5W66 - chains O and Q of the 20 polymer chains in the assembly; structure by electron microscopy, 3.90 A resolution.

Chain O:
Molecule: RNA polymerase I-specific transcription initiation factor RRN6
Source organism: Saccharomyces cerevisiae (strain ATCC 204508 / S288c)
UniProt: P32786 (RRN6_YEAST); the author numbering skips numbers that UniProt does not, so the offset changes along the chain: -115 to 28 = UniProt 1-144; 41-67 = UniProt 145-171; 172-894 = UniProt 172-894
Chain sequence (894 residues; each row starts with the number of its first residue; note: 116 numbers in that range are skipped by the numbering (no residue carries them; nothing is unmodelled there); numbers below 1 keep their minus sign (Met-115 is residue -115); X marks 53 residues of unknown identity (built as UNK)):
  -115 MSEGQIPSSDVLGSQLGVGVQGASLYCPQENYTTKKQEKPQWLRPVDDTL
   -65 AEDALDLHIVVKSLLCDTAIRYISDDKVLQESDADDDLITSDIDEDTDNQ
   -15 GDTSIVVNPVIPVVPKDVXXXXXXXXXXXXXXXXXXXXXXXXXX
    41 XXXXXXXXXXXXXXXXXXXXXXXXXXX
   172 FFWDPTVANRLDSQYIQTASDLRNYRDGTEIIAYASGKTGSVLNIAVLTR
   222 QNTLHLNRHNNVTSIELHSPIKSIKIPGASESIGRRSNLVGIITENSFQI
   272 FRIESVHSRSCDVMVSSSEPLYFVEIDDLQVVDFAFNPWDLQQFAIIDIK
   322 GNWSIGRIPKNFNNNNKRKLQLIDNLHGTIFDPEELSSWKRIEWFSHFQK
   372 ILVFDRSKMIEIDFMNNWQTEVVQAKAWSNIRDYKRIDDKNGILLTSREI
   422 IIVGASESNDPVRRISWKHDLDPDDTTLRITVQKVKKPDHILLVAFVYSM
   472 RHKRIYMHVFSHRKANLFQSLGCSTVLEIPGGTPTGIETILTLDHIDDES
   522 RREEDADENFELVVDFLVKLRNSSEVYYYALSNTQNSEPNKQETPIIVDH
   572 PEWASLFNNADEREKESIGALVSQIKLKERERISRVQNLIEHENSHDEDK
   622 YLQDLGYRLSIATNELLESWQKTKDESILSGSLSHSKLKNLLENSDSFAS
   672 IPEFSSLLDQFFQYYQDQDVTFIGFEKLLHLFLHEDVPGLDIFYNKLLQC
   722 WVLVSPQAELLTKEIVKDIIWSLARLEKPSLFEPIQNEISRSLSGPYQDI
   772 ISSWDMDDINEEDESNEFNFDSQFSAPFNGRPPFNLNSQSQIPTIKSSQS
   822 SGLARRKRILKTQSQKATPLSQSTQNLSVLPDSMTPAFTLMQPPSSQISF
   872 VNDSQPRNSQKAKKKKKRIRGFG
Not modelled in the structure: -115 to 2, 515-528, 559-566, 781-894

Chain Q:
Molecule: RNA polymerase I-specific transcription initiation factor RRN11
Source organism: Saccharomyces cerevisiae (strain ATCC 204508 / S288c)
UniProt: Q04712 (RRN11_YEAST); numbering as in UniProt (aligned over 1-507)
Chain sequence (507 residues; numbered 1 to 507; the number before each row is that of its first residue):
     1 MFEVPITLTNRKFAQRRKLKYQYINYISRRFDRISKKSTTTDSLPTPENS
    51 AAENNDEEEGQNSEAGTYRRSVLQQKKRRRERHWRSVVGEIYSTTESETD
   101 SQEEETEEGGEHDTGIDKEDSDEERKFWKKYEKPEKSFEIWRTVSSQNKQ
   151 PINKQKMTYHNFKKIEKIPLRKMEIPLLHCTKENKLYFQSISRGLEPLKT
   201 STSEVRNYRTRHIVTLTDLLHLNVSRHNWSLAYKIFATLIRIPGVQIKSL
   251 WGIGVEILDNLSNSSSGLDFLQWMCQIYSSKSRFVQNINYRSIVPPFQTG
   301 SRTHTAKFAITYLWSSLINCQKSMEPSSNIIDKPFDTENDLLQELIDKIS
   351 EWVLTPPFMEDAEVWFIYASCHLLKADTLSRQFVNDNKNNDLIGLDRDIK
   401 INQVIKHIHYVRTFLKICLDKGGFAVPSRLIENQLKSFESRLYGEAQDIQ
   451 ERDVANVYDSIDNSSVENSFGDVYETNAEFLDTQLMDLSPEDNGLDEMHY
   501 SDEDSSE
Not modelled in the structure: 37-120, 327-336, 444-507

How chain O and chain Q interact:
Pairs across the interface (118):
  Phe173(O) with Leu198(Q)
  Trp174(O) with Glu196(Q); Pro197(Q); Leu198(Q), hydrogen bond (backbone-backbone); Lys199(Q)
  Asp175(O) with Ser190(Q), hydrogen bond; Leu195(Q); Glu196(Q); Pro197(Q); Leu198(Q)
  Pro176(O) with Leu195(Q); Glu196(Q); Pro197(Q); Leu198(Q)
  Asp298(O) with Met157(Q); Thr158(Q), hydrogen bond (side chain-backbone); Tyr159(Q), hydrogen bond (side chain-backbone)
  Asp299(O) with Tyr159(Q)
  Gly322(O) with Gln155(Q); Met157(Q)
  Asn323(O) with Gln155(Q); Met157(Q), hydrogen bond (side chain-backbone)
  Asp345(O) with Ile152(Q)
  Asn346(O) with Lys154(Q); Gln155(Q), hydrogen bond (side chain-backbone)
  Leu347(O) with Pro151(Q); Ile152(Q), hydrogen bond (backbone-backbone); Asn153(Q); Lys154(Q); Gln155(Q)
  His348(O) with Asn153(Q), hydrogen bond (backbone-side chain); Gln155(Q)
  Thr350(O) with Lys156(Q); Met157(Q)
  Ile351(O) with Phe31(Q); Met157(Q), hydrogen bond (backbone-side chain); Phe162(Q), hydrophobic
  Phe352(O) with Phe31(Q), hydrophobic
  Asp353(O) with Ile24(Q); Ile27(Q); Ser28(Q), hydrogen bond (backbone-backbone); Arg29(Q), hydrogen bond (side chain-backbone); Phe31(Q); Asp32(Q), hydrogen bond (side chain-backbone); Lys130(Q), salt bridge
  Pro354(O) with Ile24(Q); Ser28(Q); Phe31(Q); Tyr131(Q), hydrogen bond (backbone-side chain)
  Glu355(O) with Ile24(Q); Tyr131(Q)
  Glu356(O) with Ile24(Q)
  Leu357(O) with Lys20(Q); Ile24(Q); Ile191(Q), hydrophobic
  Ser358(O) with Gly194(Q), hydrogen bond (side chain-backbone); Leu195(Q), hydrogen bond (side chain-backbone)
  Ser359(O) with Gly194(Q)
  Trp360(O) with Glu196(Q)
  Arg377(O) with Lys20(Q); Glu196(Q)
  Glu382(O) with Val144(Q)
  Asn388(O) with Asn148(Q), hydrogen bond (backbone-side chain); Gln150(Q); Ile152(Q)
  Trp389(O) with Ser146(Q); Gln147(Q); Asn148(Q); Lys149(Q); Gln150(Q), hydrogen bond (backbone-side chain)
  Gln390(O) with Asn148(Q); Lys149(Q); Gln150(Q); Pro151(Q)
  Val393(O) with Val144(Q), hydrophobic
  Val394(O) with Glu139(Q); Ile140(Q), hydrogen bond (backbone-backbone); Trp141(Q)
  Gln395(O) with Ile140(Q)
  Ala396(O) with Ile140(Q), hydrophobic
  Lys397(O) with Tyr131(Q)
  Ala398(O) with Trp128(Q), hydrophobic; Pro134(Q), hydrophobic
  Trp399(O) with Pro134(Q); Ile293(Q); Val294(Q), hydrophobic; Pro295(Q)
  Ser400(O) with Glu139(Q), hydrogen bond
  Ser418(O) with Glu139(Q)
  Glu420(O) with Glu3(Q); Phe138(Q)
  Ile421(O) with Phe138(Q), hydrophobic; Glu139(Q)
  Ile423(O) with Trp141(Q), hydrophobic
  Glu428(O) with Ser145(Q)
  Val433(O) with Val144(Q), hydrophobic; Ser145(Q)
  Arg434(O) with Trp141(Q); Thr143(Q); Val144(Q)
  Ile436(O) with Trp141(Q), hydrophobic
  Asp441(O) with Phe297(Q)
  Asp443(O) with Phe2(Q); Glu3(Q), hydrogen bond (backbone-backbone); His221(Q)
  Pro444(O) with Met1(Q)
  Thr447(O) with Pro197(Q)
  Arg472(O) with Leu198(Q), hydrogen bond (side chain-backbone); Lys199(Q); Thr200(Q), hydrogen bond; Ser203(Q), hydrogen bond
  His473(O) with Met1(Q)
  Arg475(O) with Met1(Q); Leu222(Q)
  Cys494(O) with Ser225(Q)
  Ser495(O) with Ser225(Q)
  Thr496(O) with Leu222(Q); Ser225(Q)
Other interface residues (no listed pair), chain O (60 interface residues in all): Thr177, Gly349, Thr391, Asn430, Tyr477, Arg542
Other interface residues (no listed pair), chain Q (76 interface residues in all): Phe127, Glu132, Arg142, His160, Arg193, Arg226, Gly252, Ile253, Val255, Glu256, Tyr290, Thr311, Trp314, Gln321, Phe366, Ser370, Asp377, Phe424, Ala425, Val426, Pro427, Gln434, Arg441

Summary:
The interface between chain O and chain Q involves 60 residues on one side and 76 on the other; the contacts
include 23 hydrogen bonds and 1 salt bridge. Polar pairs include Asp353(O)-Lys130(Q), Asp175(O)-Ser190(Q) and
Asp298(O)-Thr158(Q).
Here chain O is RNA polymerase I-specific transcription initiation factor RRN6 and chain Q is RNA polymerase
I-specific transcription initiation factor RRN11, both from Saccharomyces cerevisiae (strain ATCC 204508 /
S288c). Entry 5W66 (RNA polymerase I Initial Transcribing Complex State 3) was determined by electron
microscopy (same publication as 5W65, 5W5Y and 5W64).
